7EBR - chains A and D of the 6 polymer chains in the assembly; structure by electron microscopy, 3.60 A resolution.

== Chain A ==
Protein: Capsid protein VP1
Source organism: Human enterovirus D68
Reference sequence: A0A097BW12 (A0A097BW12_HED68); residues 1-297 here correspond to UniProt positions 565-861 (UniProt number = residue number + 564)
Chain sequence (297 residues; row label = number of the first residue in the row):
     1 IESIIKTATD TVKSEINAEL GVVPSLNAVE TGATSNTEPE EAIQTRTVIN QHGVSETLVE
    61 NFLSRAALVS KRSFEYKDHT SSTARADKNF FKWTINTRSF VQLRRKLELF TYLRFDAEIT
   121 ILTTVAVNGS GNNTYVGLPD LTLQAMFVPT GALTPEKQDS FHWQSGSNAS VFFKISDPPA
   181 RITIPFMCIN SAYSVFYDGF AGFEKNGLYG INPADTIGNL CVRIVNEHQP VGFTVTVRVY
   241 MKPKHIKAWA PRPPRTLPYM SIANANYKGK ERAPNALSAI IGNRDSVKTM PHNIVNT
Disordered / not traced: 16-19, 24-40, 81-87, 129-134, 290-297
From the paper describing this entry:
  - conformationally variable residues (order/disorder transition): K270 to T289

== Chain D ==
Protein: Capsid protein VP4
Source organism: Human enterovirus D68
Reference sequence: A0A097BW12 (A0A097BW12_HED68); residues 1-68 here correspond to UniProt positions 2-69 (UniProt number = residue number + 1)
Chain sequence (68 residues; numbered 1 to 68; the number before each row is that of its first residue):
     1 GAQVTRQQTG THENANIATN GSHITYNQIN FYKDSYAASA SKQDFSQDPS KFTEPVVEGL
    61 KAGAPVLK
Disordered / not traced: 1-29, 58-68

== Interface between chain A and chain D ==
Residue-residue contacts - 26 pairs, chain A then chain D:
  I1(A) - Q47(D)
  I1(A) - D48(D)  hydrogen bond (backbone-side chain)
  I1(A) - S50(D)  hydrogen bond (backbone-side chain)
  E2(A) - S46(D)  hydrogen bond
  E2(A) - Q47(D)
  E2(A) - D48(D)
  S3(A) - S46(D)
  S3(A) - Q47(D)  hydrogen bond (backbone-backbone)
  I4(A) - F45(D)  hydrophobic
  I4(A) - S46(D)
  I5(A) - F45(D)
  I5(A) - Q47(D)
  S55(A) - F45(D)
  L58(A) - K42(D)
  L58(A) - D44(D)
  E60(A) - A40(D)
  N61(A) - K42(D)  hydrogen bond
  D116(A) - Y36(D)
  T183(A) - Y36(D)
  P185(A) - Y36(D)  hydrophobic
  K244(A) - Y36(D)
  K244(A) - A38(D)  hydrogen bond (side chain-backbone)
  H245(A) - Y36(D)
  H245(A) - A38(D)
  H245(A) - S39(D)
  P251(A) - F52(D)  hydrophobic
Interface residues without a listed pair, chain A (16 interface residues in all): K6
Interface residues without a listed pair, chain D (15 interface residues in all): S35, A37, S41

== Summary ==
The interface between chain A and chain D involves 16 residues on one side and 15 on the other; the contacts
include 6 hydrogen bonds. Polar pairs include I1(A)-D48(D), I1(A)-S50(D) and E2(A)-S46(D). From the paper:
conformational variability at K270(A).
Chain A is Capsid protein VP1 and chain D is Capsid protein VP4, both from Human enterovirus D68; the
structure, EV-D68 in complex with 2H12 Fab (state S2), was determined by electron microscopy together with
7EBZ and 7ECY from the same study.
